PDB entry 5H10 | X-ray diffraction, 3.21 A resolution | chains C and F of the 6 polymer chains in the assembly

Chain C:
Name: TNF receptor-associated factor 1
From: Homo sapiens
UniProtKB: Q13077 (TRAF1_HUMAN); numbering as in UniProt (aligned over 220-416)
Chain sequence (205 residues; each row starts with the number of its first residue):
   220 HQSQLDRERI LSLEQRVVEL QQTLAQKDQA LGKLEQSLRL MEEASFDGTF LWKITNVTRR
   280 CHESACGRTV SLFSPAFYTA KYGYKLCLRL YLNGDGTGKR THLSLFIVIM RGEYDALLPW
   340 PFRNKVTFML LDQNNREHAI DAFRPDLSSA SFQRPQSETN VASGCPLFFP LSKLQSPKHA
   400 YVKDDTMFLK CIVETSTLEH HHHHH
Disordered / not traced: 220, 416-424
Sequence notes: expression tag (417-424)

Chain F:
Name: TRAF family member-associated NF-kappaB activator
Chain sequence (8 residues; each row starts with the number of its first residue):
     1 SVPIQCTD

Chain C / chain F interface:
Contacting residue pairs (24):
  R308(C) - D8(F)
  Y310(C) - C6(F)  hydrogen bond
  D314(C) - C6(F)  hydrogen bond
  D314(C) - T7(F)  hydrogen bond
  F325(C) - I4(F)
  A361(C) - S1(F)  hydrogen bond (backbone-side chain)
  F362(C) - S1(F)
  F362(C) - P3(F)  hydrophobic
  R363(C) - S1(F)  hydrogen bond (backbone-backbone)
  R363(C) - P3(F)
  P364(C) - P3(F)  hydrophobic
  D365(C) - P3(F)
  S368(C) - Q5(F)  hydrogen bond
  F371(C) - P3(F)  hydrophobic
  V380(C) - Q5(F)
  V380(C) - D8(F)
  A381(C) - Q5(F)
  A381(C) - C6(F)  hydrogen bond (backbone-backbone)
  S382(C) - P3(F)
  S382(C) - I4(F)
  S382(C) - Q5(F)
  G383(C) - P3(F)
  G383(C) - I4(F)  hydrogen bond (backbone-backbone)
  P385(C) - I4(F)
Other interface residues (no listed pair), chain C (19 interface residues in all): G315, A369, S370
Other interface residues (no listed pair), chain F (8 interface residues in all): V2

Overview:
19 residues of chain C and 8 residues of chain F are in contact; the contacts include 8 hydrogen bonds. Polar
contacts include Y310(C)-C6(F), D314(C)-C6(F) and D314(C)-T7(F).
Here chain C is TNF receptor-associated factor 1 (Homo sapiens) and chain F is TRAF family member-associated
NF-kappaB activator. Entry 5H10 (TRAF1-TANk complex) was determined by X-ray diffraction.
